PDB entry 8KD6 | electron microscopy, 3.07 A resolution | chains Q and Y of the 16 polymer chains in the assembly

# Chain Q
Name: Histone H2A
Source organism: Xenopus laevis
Reference sequence: Q6AZJ8 (Q6AZJ8_XENLA); residues 1-129 here correspond to UniProt positions 2-130 (UniProt number = residue number + 1)
Sequence (129 residues; row label = number of the first residue in the row):
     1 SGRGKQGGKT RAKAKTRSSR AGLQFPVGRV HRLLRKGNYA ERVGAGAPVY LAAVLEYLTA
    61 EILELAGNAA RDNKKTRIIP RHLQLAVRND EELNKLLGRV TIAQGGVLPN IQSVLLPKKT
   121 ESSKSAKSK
Disordered / not traced: 1-10, 117-129

# Chain Y
Molecule: 187bp DNA
Sequence (187 nucleotides; each row starts with the number of its first residue; numbers below 1 keep their minus sign (DG-93 is residue -93)):
   -93 GGACCCTATA CGCGGCCGCC CTGGAGAATC CCGGTGCCGA GGCCGCTCAA TTGGTCGTAG
   -33 ACAGCTCTAG CACCGCTTAA ACGCACGTAC GCGCTGTCCC CCGCGTTTTA ACCGCCAAGG
    27 GGATTACTCC CTAGTCTCCA GGCACGTGTC AGATATATAC ATCCTGTTCT AGAGCGGCCG
    87 CCACCGC
Disordered / not traced: -93 to -76, 89-93

# Chain Q / chain Y interface
Residue-residue contacts (17):
  Arg11(Q) - DT-43(Y)  hydrogen bond to the base
  Arg11(Q) - DT-42(Y)  hydrogen bond to the sugar
  Ala12(Q) - DT-42(Y)  phosphate contact
  Ala12(Q) - DG-41(Y)  phosphate contact
  Lys13(Q) - DT-42(Y)  phosphate contact
  Ala14(Q) - DT-43(Y)  phosphate contact
  Ala14(Q) - DT-42(Y)  phosphate contact
  Lys15(Q) - DT-43(Y)  hydrogen bond to the phosphate
  Lys15(Q) - DT-42(Y)  hydrogen bond to the phosphate
  Thr16(Q) - DT-43(Y)  hydrogen bond to the phosphate
  Arg17(Q) - DT-43(Y)  hydrogen bond to the phosphate
  Gly28(Q) - DT-43(Y)  phosphate contact
  Arg29(Q) - DA-44(Y)  salt bridge to the phosphate
  Arg32(Q) - DA-45(Y)  phosphate contact
  Arg32(Q) - DA-44(Y)  salt bridge to the phosphate
  Arg42(Q) - DA-35(Y)  sugar contact
  Arg77(Q) - DA-54(Y)  sugar contact
Other interface residues (no listed pair), chain Q (13 interface residues in all): Lys74
Other interface residues (no listed pair), chain Y (10 interface residues in all): DC-63, DC-62, DG-34

# In short
The interface between chain Q and chain Y involves 13 residues on one side and 10 on the other; the contacts
include 6 hydrogen bonds and 2 salt bridges. Polar pairs include Arg11(Q)-DT-43(Y), Arg11(Q)-DT-42(Y) and
Lys15(Q)-DT-43(Y).
Here chain Q is Histone H2A (Xenopus laevis) and chain Y is 187bp DNA. Entry 8KD6 (Rpd3S in complex with
nucleosome with H3K36MLA modification and 187bp DNA, class3) was determined by electron microscopy (same
publication as 8KC7, 8KD2, 8KD3, 8KD4, 8KD5 and 8KD7).
